PDB entry 8EXA | electron microscopy, 3.14 A resolution | chains A and D of the 4 polymer chains in the assembly

# Chain A
Name: RNA-guided DNA endonuclease TnpB
Source organism: Deinococcus radiodurans R1
Notes: EC 3.1.21.-
Reference sequence: Q7DF80 (DRA2B_DEIRA); residues 1-408 here = UniProt positions 1-408
Sequence (408 residues; numbered 1 to 408; the number before each row is that of its first residue):
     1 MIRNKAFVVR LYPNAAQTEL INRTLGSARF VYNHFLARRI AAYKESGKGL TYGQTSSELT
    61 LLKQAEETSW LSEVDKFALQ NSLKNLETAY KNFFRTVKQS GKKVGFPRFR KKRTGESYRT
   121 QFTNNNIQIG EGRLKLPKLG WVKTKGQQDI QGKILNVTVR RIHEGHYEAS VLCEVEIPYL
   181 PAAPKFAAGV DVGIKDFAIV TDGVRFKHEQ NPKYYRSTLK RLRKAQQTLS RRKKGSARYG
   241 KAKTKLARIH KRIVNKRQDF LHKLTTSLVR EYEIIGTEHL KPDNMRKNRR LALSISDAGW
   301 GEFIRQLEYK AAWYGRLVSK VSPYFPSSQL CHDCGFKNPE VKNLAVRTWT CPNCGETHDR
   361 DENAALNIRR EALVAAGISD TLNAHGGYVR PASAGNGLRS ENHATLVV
Unresolved in the structure: 1, 324-358, 378-408

# Chain D
Molecule: 43-nt DNA strand
Sequence (43 nucleotides; each row starts with the number of its first residue; numbers below 1 keep their minus sign (DG-21 is residue -21)):
   -21 GTCATGGGCG CCAAGGGACT CATCAACCGT CGCTTGATCT CAG
Unresolved in the structure: -21 to -18, 8-21

# How chain A and chain D interact
Pairs across the interface - 42 pairs, chain A then chain D:
  Asn4(A) - DC-1(D)  base contact
  Tyr52(A) - DA0(D)  base contact
  Lys76(A) - DT1(D)  hydrogen bond to the base
  Lys84(A) - DA0(D)  base contact
  Thr114(A) - DA-9(D)  phosphate contact
  Gln121(A) - DA0(D)  hydrogen bond to the phosphate
  Gln121(A) - DT1(D)  base contact
  Thr123(A) - DT1(D)  base contact
  Thr123(A) - DC2(D)  base contact
  Asn156(A) - DC-1(D)  hydrogen bond to the phosphate
  Asn156(A) - DA0(D)  hydrogen bond to the phosphate
  Leu172(A) - DC-1(D)  base contact
  Gln226(A) - DC-10(D)  sugar contact
  Lys234(A) - DC-11(D)  hydrogen bond to the phosphate
  Lys234(A) - DC-10(D)  phosphate contact
  Tyr239(A) - DC-10(D)  sugar contact
  Lys243(A) - DC-10(D)  salt bridge to the phosphate
  Lys243(A) - DA-9(D)  salt bridge to the phosphate
  Leu246(A) - DC-10(D)  sugar contact
  Ala247(A) - DA-9(D)  phosphate contact
  His250(A) - DA-9(D)  sugar contact
  Val254(A) - DA-8(D)  phosphate contact
  Val254(A) - DG-7(D)  phosphate contact
  Arg257(A) - DA-8(D)  phosphate contact
  Arg257(A) - DG-7(D)  salt bridge to the phosphate
  Leu280(A) - DG-5(D)  phosphate contact
  Lys281(A) - DG-5(D)  phosphate contact
  Pro282(A) - DG-6(D)  phosphate contact
  Pro282(A) - DG-5(D)  phosphate contact
  Asp283(A) - DG-7(D)  base contact
  Asp283(A) - DG-6(D)  sugar contact
  Arg286(A) - DA-8(D)  base contact
  Arg286(A) - DG-7(D)  hydrogen bond to the base
  Arg286(A) - DG-6(D)  sugar contact
  Ser296(A) - DG-7(D)  sugar contact
  Gly299(A) - DG-7(D)  phosphate contact
  Gly299(A) - DG-6(D)  phosphate contact
  Trp300(A) - DG-6(D)  hydrogen bond to the phosphate
  Gly301(A) - DG-6(D)  hydrogen bond to the phosphate
  Gly301(A) - DG-5(D)  phosphate contact
  Glu302(A) - DG-7(D)  phosphate contact
  Glu302(A) - DG-6(D)  hydrogen bond to the phosphate
Also at the interface, not in a pair above, chain A (36 interface residues in all): Phe77, Gln80, Arg95, Arg119, Phe122, Asn124, Leu155, Leu229
Also at the interface, not in a pair above, chain D (14 interface residues in all): DA-4, DC-3, DA3

# Overview
The interface between chain A and chain D involves 36 residues on one side and 14 on the other, with 9
hydrogen bonds and 3 salt bridges. Among the polar pairs are Lys76(A)-DT1(D), Arg286(A)-DG-7(D) and
Gln121(A)-DA0(D).
Here chain A is RNA-guided DNA endonuclease TnpB (Deinococcus radiodurans R1) and chain D is a 43-nt DNA
strand. Entry 8EXA (ISDra2 TnpB in complex with reRNA and cognate DNA, conformation 1 (RuvC domain resolved))
was determined by electron microscopy together with 8BF8 and 8EX9 from the same study.
